PDB entry 4NMV | X-ray diffraction, 1.40 A resolution | chains A and C

== Chain A ==
Molecule: Golgi-associated PDZ and coiled-coil motif-containing protein
Organism: Homo sapiens
UniProtKB: Q9HD26 (GOPC_HUMAN); residues 284-370 here = UniProt positions 284-370
Sequence (87 residues; numbered 284 to 370; the number before each row is that of its first residue):
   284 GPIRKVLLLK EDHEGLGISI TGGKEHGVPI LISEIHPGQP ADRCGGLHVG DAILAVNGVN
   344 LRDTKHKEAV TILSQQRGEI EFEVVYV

== Chain C ==
Molecule: iCAL36(BRB-K-1) peptide
Sequence (10 residues; numbered 1 to 10; the number before each row is that of its first residue):
     1 ANSRWPTSKI
Unresolved in the structure: 1-4
Modified residues: K9 (n~6~-(4-bromobenzoyl)-l-lysine; 2KP)

== How chain A and chain C interact ==
Contacting residue pairs - 27 pairs, chain A then chain C:
  G298(A) - I10(C)
  L299(A) - I10(C)  hydrogen bond (backbone-backbone)
  G300(A) - I10(C)  hydrogen bond (backbone-backbone)
  I301(A) - S8(C)
  I301(A) - K9(C)
  I301(A) - I10(C)  hydrogen bond (backbone-backbone)
  S302(A) - T7(C)
  S302(A) - S8(C)
  S302(A) - K9(C)
  I303(A) - P6(C)
  I303(A) - T7(C)
  I303(A) - S8(C)  hydrogen bond (backbone-backbone)
  T304(A) - W5(C)
  T304(A) - P6(C)  hydrogen bond (side chain-backbone)
  T304(A) - T7(C)
  G305(A) - W5(C)
  G305(A) - P6(C)
  H309(A) - W5(C)
  H309(A) - P6(C)
  V311(A) - W5(C)  hydrophobic
  L314(A) - W5(C)  hydrophobic
  S316(A) - T7(C)
  H319(A) - K9(C)
  H349(A) - P6(C)
  H349(A) - S8(C)  hydrogen bond
  V353(A) - S8(C)
  L356(A) - I10(C)  hydrophobic
Also at the interface, not in a pair above, chain A (17 interface residues in all): S357

== In short ==
Chain A and chain C form an interface of 17 and 6 residues respectively; the contacts include 6 hydrogen
bonds. Polar pairs include L299(A)-I10(C), T304(A)-P6(C) and H349(A)-S8(C).
Chain A is Golgi-associated PDZ and coiled-coil motif-containing protein (Homo sapiens) and chain C is
iCAL36(BRB-K-1) peptide; the structure, CFTR Associated Ligand (CAL) PDZ domain bound to peptide
iCAL36(BRB-K-1) (ANSRWPTS[4-bromobenzoic-acyl-K]I), was determined by X-ray diffraction, deposited together
with 4NMO, 4NMP, 4NMQ, 4NMR, 4NMS and 4NMT.
